5NL0 - chains C and I of the 11 polymer chains in the assembly; structure by X-ray diffraction, 5.40 A resolution (low resolution: residue-level contacts below are approximate; hydrogen-bond / salt-bridge calls are withheld).

Chain C:
Protein: Histone H2A type 1
Organism: Xenopus laevis
UniProtKB: P06897 (H2A1_XENLA); residues 1-129 here correspond to UniProt positions 2-130 (UniProt number = residue number + 1)
Sequence (129 residues; numbered 1 to 129; the number before each row is that of its first residue):
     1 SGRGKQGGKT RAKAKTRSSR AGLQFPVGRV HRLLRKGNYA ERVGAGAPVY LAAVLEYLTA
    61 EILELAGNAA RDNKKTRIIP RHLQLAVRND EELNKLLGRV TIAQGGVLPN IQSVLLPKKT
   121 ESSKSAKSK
Unresolved in the structure: 1-13, 119-129
Construct notes: conflict Arg99 (Gly100 in P06897), Ser123 (Ala124 in P06897)
Curated features (UniProtKB/Swiss-Prot):
  - modified residue: Ser1 (N-acetylserine), Lys5 (N6-(2-hydroxyisobutyryl)lysine), Lys9 (N6-(2-hydroxyisobutyryl)lysine), Lys36 (N6-(2-hydroxyisobutyryl)lysine), Lys74 (N6-(2-hydroxyisobutyryl)lysine), Lys75 (N6-(2-hydroxyisobutyryl)lysine), Lys95 (N6-(2-hydroxyisobutyryl)lysine), Gln104 (N5-methylglutamine), Lys118 (N6-(2-hydroxyisobutyryl)lysine)
  - cross-link (Glycyl lysine isopeptide (Lys-Gly)): Lys13 (interchain with G-Cter in ubiquitin), Lys15 (interchain with G-Cter in ubiquitin), Lys119 (interchain with G-Cter in ubiquitin)

Chain I:
Molecule: 197-nt DNA strand
Organism: synthetic construct
Sequence (197 nucleotides; row label = number of the first residue in the row; numbers below 1 keep their minus sign (DA-98 is residue -98)):
   -98 ACTACGTAAT ATTGGCCAGC TAGGATATCA CAATCCCGGT GCCGAGGCCG CTCAATTGGT
   -38 CGTAGACAGC TCTAGCACCG CTTAAACGCA CGTACGGAAT CCGTACGTGC GTTTAAGCGG
    22 TGCTAGAGCT GTCTACGACC AATTGAGCGG CCTCGGCACC GGGATTGTGA TATCCTAGCT
    82 GGCCAATATT ACGTAGT
Unresolved in the structure: -98 to -97, 97-98

Chain C / chain I interface:
Pairs across the interface (12):
  Ala14(C) - DT-42(I)
  Lys15(C) - DT-43(I)
  Lys15(C) - DT-42(I)
  Thr16(C) - DT-43(I)
  Arg17(C) - DT-43(I)
  Arg20(C) - DT-42(I)
  Gly28(C) - DA-44(I)
  Gly28(C) - DT-43(I)
  Arg29(C) - DA-44(I)
  Arg32(C) - DA-44(I)
  Arg42(C) - DA-35(I)
  Arg77(C) - DA-54(I)
Other interface residues (no listed pair), chain C (11 interface residues in all): Ser18
Other interface residues (no listed pair), chain I (8 interface residues in all): DG-53, DA-45, DG-34

Summary:
11 residues of chain C and 8 residues of chain I are in contact.
Here chain C is Histone H2A type 1 (Xenopus laevis) and chain I is a 197-nt DNA strand (synthetic construct).
Entry 5NL0 (Crystal structure of a 197-bp palindromic 601L nucleosome in complex with linker histone H1) was
determined by X-ray diffraction.
